6D00 - chains 3 and 4 of the 6 polymer chains in the assembly; structure by electron microscopy, 4.00 A resolution.

== Chain 3 (and 4) ==
Molecule: Calcarisporiella thermophila Hsp104
Source organism: Calcarisporiella thermophila
Notes: chain 4 of this document is another copy of the same molecule, construct and numbering; everything in this record applies to it too
Amino-acid sequence (883 residues; row label = number of the first residue in the row; numbering starts at 0):
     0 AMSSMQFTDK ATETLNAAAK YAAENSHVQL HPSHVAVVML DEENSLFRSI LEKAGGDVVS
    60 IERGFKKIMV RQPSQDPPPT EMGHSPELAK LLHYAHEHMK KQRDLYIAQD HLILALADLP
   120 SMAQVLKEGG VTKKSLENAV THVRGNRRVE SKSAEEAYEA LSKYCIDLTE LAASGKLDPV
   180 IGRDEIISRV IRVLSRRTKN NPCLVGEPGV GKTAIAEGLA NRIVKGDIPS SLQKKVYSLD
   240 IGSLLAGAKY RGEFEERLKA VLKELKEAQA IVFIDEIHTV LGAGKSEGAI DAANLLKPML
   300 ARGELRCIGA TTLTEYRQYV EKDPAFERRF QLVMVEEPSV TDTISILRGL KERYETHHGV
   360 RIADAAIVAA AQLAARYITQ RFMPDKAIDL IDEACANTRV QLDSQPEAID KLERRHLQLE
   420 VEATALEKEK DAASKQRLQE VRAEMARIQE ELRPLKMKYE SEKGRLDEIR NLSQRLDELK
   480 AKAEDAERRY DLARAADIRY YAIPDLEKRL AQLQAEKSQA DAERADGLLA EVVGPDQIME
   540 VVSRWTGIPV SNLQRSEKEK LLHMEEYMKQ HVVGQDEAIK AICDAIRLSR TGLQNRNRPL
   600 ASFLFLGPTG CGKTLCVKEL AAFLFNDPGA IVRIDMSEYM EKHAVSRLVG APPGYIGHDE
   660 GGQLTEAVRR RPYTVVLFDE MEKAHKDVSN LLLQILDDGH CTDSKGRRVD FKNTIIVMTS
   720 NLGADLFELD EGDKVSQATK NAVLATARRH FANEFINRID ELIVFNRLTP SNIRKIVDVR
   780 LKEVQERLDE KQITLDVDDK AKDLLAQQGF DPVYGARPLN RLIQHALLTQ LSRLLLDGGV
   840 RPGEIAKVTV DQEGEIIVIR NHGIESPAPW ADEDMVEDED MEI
Disordered / not traced: 0-1, 73-82, 145-155, 248-250, 283-287, 648-660, 722-737, 864-882
Residues lining bound ligands:
  - ADP (adenosine-5'-diphosphate), molecule 1: Pro178, Val179, Ile180, Gly181, Arg182, Gly208, Gly210, Lys211, Thr212, Ala213, Ile345, Leu349, Pro383, Asp384, Ile387
  - ADP, molecule 2: Thr197, Pro323, Glu326, Arg327
  - ADP, molecule 3: Val572, Pro607, Thr608, Gly609, Cys610, Gly611, Lys612, Thr613, Leu614, Asn720, Ile775, Arg779, Ala815, Arg816, Asn819
From the paper describing this entry:
  - binding site for ADP: Arg327, Asp384

== How chain 3 and chain 4 interact ==
Contacting residue pairs - 91 pairs, chain 3 then chain 4:
  Ser2(3) - His97(4)
  Ser2(3) - Lys100(4)
  Ser3(3) - Lys100(4)
  Gln5(3) - Arg102(4)  hydrogen bond (backbone-side chain)
  His92(3) - Lys99(4)
  His95(3) - Lys99(4)
  Glu96(3) - Lys99(4)
  Met98(3) - Lys99(4)
  Met98(3) - Lys100(4)
  Met98(3) - Arg102(4)
  Lys99(3) - Met98(4)
  Lys99(3) - Asp103(4)
  Lys99(3) - Leu104(4)
  Asp103(3) - Arg102(4)
  Leu104(3) - Arg102(4)  hydrogen bond (backbone-side chain)
  Tyr105(3) - Arg102(4)  hydrogen bond (backbone-side chain)
  Ile106(3) - Arg102(4)
  Arg188(3) - Arg543(4)
  Arg188(3) - Trp544(4)
  Ile190(3) - Val399(4)  hydrophobic
  Arg191(3) - Ala395(4)
  Arg191(3) - Asn396(4)
  Arg191(3) - Val399(4)
  Arg191(3) - Glu539(4)  salt bridge
  Arg191(3) - Arg543(4)
  Ser194(3) - His357(4)  hydrogen bond (backbone-side chain)
  Arg195(3) - His356(4)
  Arg195(3) - His357(4)
  Arg195(3) - Asp388(4)  salt bridge
  Arg195(3) - Asp391(4)  salt bridge
  Arg195(3) - Glu392(4)  salt bridge
  Arg196(3) - Asp177(4)  salt bridge
  Arg196(3) - Arg352(4)
  Arg196(3) - His356(4)
  Arg196(3) - His357(4)
  Thr197(3) - Asp391(4)  hydrogen bond
  Lys198(3) - Asp388(4)
  Asp226(3) - Asp402(4)
  Asp226(3) - Ser403(4)  hydrogen bond
  Pro228(3) - Asp402(4)
  Pro228(3) - Lys462(4)
  Pro228(3) - Asp466(4)
  Leu231(3) - Asp402(4)
  Leu231(3) - Arg469(4)
  Asn293(3) - Gly241(4)  hydrogen bond (side chain-backbone)
  Asn293(3) - Leu244(4)
  Lys296(3) - Asp239(4)  salt bridge
  Pro297(3) - Ser242(4)
  Pro323(3) - Glu275(4)
  Arg327(3) - Thr212(4)  hydrogen bond
  Lys479(3) - Ala424(4)
  Arg498(3) - Thr423(4)
  Tyr499(3) - Thr423(4)
  Tyr499(3) - Glu426(4)  hydrogen bond
  Tyr499(3) - Lys427(4)
  Tyr500(3) - Lys427(4)
  Pro503(3) - Glu428(4)
  Glu506(3) - Leu425(4)
  Glu506(3) - Glu428(4)
  Lys507(3) - Glu428(4)
  Lys507(3) - Lys429(4)  hydrogen bond (side chain-backbone)
  Lys557(3) - Leu835(4)
  Lys557(3) - Asp836(4)
  Leu560(3) - Leu835(4)  hydrophobic
  Leu561(3) - Leu835(4)  hydrophobic
  Leu561(3) - Asp836(4)
  Asp583(3) - Thr828(4)
  Arg586(3) - Leu835(4)
  Leu587(3) - Leu827(4)
  Leu587(3) - Ser831(4)
  Thr590(3) - Lys790(4)  hydrogen bond (backbone-side chain)
  Gly591(3) - Arg786(4)
  Leu592(3) - Val783(4)  hydrophobic
  Leu592(3) - Arg786(4)  hydrogen bond (backbone-side chain)
  Leu592(3) - Leu787(4)  hydrophobic
  Gln593(3) - Arg786(4)
  Lys685(3) - Ser636(4)
  Lys685(3) - Glu637(4)
  Asp686(3) - Glu637(4)
  Asn689(3) - Asp634(4)  hydrogen bond
  Leu692(3) - Arg632(4)
  Asn752(3) - Glu679(4)
  Glu753(3) - Asp634(4)
  Glu753(3) - Asp678(4)
  Asn756(3) - Arg816(4)  hydrogen bond
  Asn756(3) - Arg820(4)
  Arg757(3) - Arg632(4)
  Ile758(3) - Arg820(4)  hydrogen bond (backbone-side chain)
  Asp759(3) - Arg820(4)  hydrogen bond (backbone-side chain)
  Glu760(3) - Gln823(4)
  Glu760(3) - His824(4)  salt bridge
Interface residues without a listed pair, chain 3 (69 interface residues in all): Met4, Val192, Ile227, Ser230, Glu254, Asp290, Arg301, Glu326, Gln330, Asn594, Lys641, Asp696, Ile755
Interface residues without a listed pair, chain 4 (73 interface residues in all): Gln101, Leu113, Thr140, Ile165, Gly246, Ala247, Asp274, Tyr353, Arg380, Arg398, Val420, Lys617, Arg646, Glu782, Arg832, Leu834

== In short ==
69 residues of chain 3 face 73 of chain 4 across their interface, with 16 hydrogen bonds and 7 salt bridges.
Polar contacts include Arg191(3)-Glu539(4), Arg195(3)-Asp388(4) and Arg195(3)-Asp391(4). Chain 3 binds 3
copies of ADP. From the paper: a binding site for ADP at Arg327(3) and Asp384(3).
Chain 3 and chain 4 are both Calcarisporiella thermophila Hsp104 (Calcarisporiella thermophila); the
structure, Calcarisporiella thermophila Hsp104, was determined by electron microscopy together with 6AZY from
the same study.
